Entry 7ICV (X-ray diffraction, 2.80 A resolution); this record covers chains T and A of the 3 polymer chains in the assembly.

# Chain T
Molecule: 7-nt DNA strand
Sequence (7 nucleotides; numbered 2 to 8; the number before each row is that of its first residue):
     2 CATCTGT

# Chain A
Molecule: Protein (DNA polymerase beta (e.c.2.7.7.7))
From: Homo sapiens
UniProtKB: P06746 (DPOB_HUMAN); residues 2-335 here correspond to UniProt positions 1-334 (UniProt number = residue number - 1)
Amino-acid sequence (335 residues; numbered 1 to 335; the number before each row is that of its first residue):
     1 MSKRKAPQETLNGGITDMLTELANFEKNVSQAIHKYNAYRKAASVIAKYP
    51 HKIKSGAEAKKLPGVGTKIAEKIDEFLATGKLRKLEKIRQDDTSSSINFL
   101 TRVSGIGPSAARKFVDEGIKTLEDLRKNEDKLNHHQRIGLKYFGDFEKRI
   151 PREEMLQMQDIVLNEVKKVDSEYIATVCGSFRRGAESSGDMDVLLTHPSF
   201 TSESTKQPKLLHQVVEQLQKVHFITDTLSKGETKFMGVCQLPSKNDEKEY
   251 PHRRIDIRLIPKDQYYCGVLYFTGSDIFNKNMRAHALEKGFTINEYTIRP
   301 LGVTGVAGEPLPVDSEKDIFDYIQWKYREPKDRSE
Disordered / not traced: 1-8
Swiss-Prot annotation at these positions:
  - binding site (K(+)): Lys61
  - binding site (Na(+)): Lys61
Ion coordination: Na+ site 1 near Leu62 (its only coordinating residue here); Na+ site 2: Thr101, Val103, Ile106 (shared with 1 residue of chain P)

# How chain T and chain A interact
Contacting residue pairs (9):
  DA3(T) with Thr233(A), phosphate contact; Lys234(A), phosphate contact
  DT4(T) with Lys230(A), phosphate contact; Gly231(A), phosphate contact; Glu232(A), hydrogen bond to the phosphate; Thr233(A), hydrogen bond to the phosphate; Lys234(A), hydrogen bond to the phosphate
  DC5(T) with Ser229(A), sugar contact; Lys230(A), hydrogen bond to the phosphate
Also at the interface, not in a pair above, chain T (5 interface residues in all): DC2, DT6
Also at the interface, not in a pair above, chain A (8 interface residues in all): Asn133, Tyr296

# In short
5 residues of chain T face 8 of chain A across their interface, with 4 hydrogen bonds. Polar pairs include
DT4(T)-Glu232(A), DT4(T)-Thr233(A) and DT4(T)-Lys234(A). Curated annotation (UniProt) lists K+-binding residue
Lys61(A) and Na+-binding residue Lys61(A) on chain A.
Here chain T is a 7-nt DNA strand and chain A is Protein (DNA polymerase beta (e.c.2.7.7.7)) (Homo sapiens).
Entry 7ICV (DNA polymerase beta (pol B) (e.c.2.7.7.7) complexed with six base pairs of DNA; soaked in the ...)
was determined by X-ray diffraction (same publication as 1ZQT, 7ICE, 7ICF, 7ICG, 7ICH, 7ICI and 39 further
entries).
